PDB entry 9GD8 | electron microscopy, 3.30 A resolution | chains A and B of the 6 polymer chains in the assembly

[Chain A (and B)]
Protein: Nucleoside diphosphate kinase A
Organism: Homo sapiens
Notes: EC 2.7.4.6; chain B of this document is another copy of the same molecule, construct and numbering; everything in this record applies to it too
UniProtKB: P15531 (NDKA_HUMAN); residue numbers follow UniProt; this construct covers 1-152
Amino-acid sequence (159 residues; row label = number of the first residue in the row; numbers below 1 keep their minus sign (Met-6 is residue -6)):
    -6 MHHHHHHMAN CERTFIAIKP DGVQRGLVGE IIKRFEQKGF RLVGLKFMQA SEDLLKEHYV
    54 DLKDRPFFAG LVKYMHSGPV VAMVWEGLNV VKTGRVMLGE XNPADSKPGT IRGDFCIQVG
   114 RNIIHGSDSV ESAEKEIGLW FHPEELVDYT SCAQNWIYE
Disordered / not traced: -6 to 1, 142-152
Modified / non-standard residues: DISEP (diphosphoserine) at position 94
Construct notes: initiating methionine (-6); expression tag (-5 to 0); engineered mutation DISEP_94 (Thr in P15531)
UniProt features mapped onto this chain:
  - active site: His118 (Pros-phosphohistidine intermediate)
  - binding site (ATP): Lys12, Phe60, Arg88, Arg105, Asn115
  - modified residue (Phosphoserine): Ser120, Ser122, Ser125
  - cross-link: Lys100 (Glycyl lysine isopeptide (Lys-Gly) (interchain with G-Cter in ubiquitin))
  - natural variant: Ser120 (S120G: In a neuroblastoma sample)
  - mutagenesis: Phe60 (F60W: No loss of activity or substrate binding), Pro96 (P96S: Increased motility of carcinoma cells), His118 (H118F: Loss of serine/threonine kinase activity. Some loss of motility of carcinoma cells; H118G: Loss of activity), Ser120 (S120A: Limited increase in motility of carcinoma cells)
Reported in the primary citation:
  - catalytic residues: His118
  - mutagenesis - H118F: abolished catalytic activity (NDP kinase assay)

[Interface between chain A and chain B]
Contacting residue pairs (12):
  Gln30(A) - Arg18(B)  hydrogen bond (backbone-side chain)
  Gln30(A) - Phe108(B)
  Lys31(A) - Arg105(B)
  Lys31(A) - Gly106(B)  hydrogen bond (side chain-backbone)
  Lys31(A) - Asp107(B)
  Lys31(A) - Phe108(B)
  Lys31(A) - Cys109(B)  hydrogen bond (side chain-backbone)
  Lys31(A) - Ile110(B)
  Phe33(A) - Ile110(B)  hydrophobic
  Met90(A) - Pro101(B)  hydrophobic
  Gly102(A) - Pro101(B)
  Thr103(A) - Pro101(B)
Other interface residues (no listed pair), chain A (9 interface residues in all): Leu81, Val89, Pro101
Other interface residues (no listed pair), chain B (9 interface residues in all): Gln111

[In short]
Chain A and chain B each contribute 9 residues to their interface; the contacts include 3 hydrogen bonds.
Polar pairs include Gln30(A)-Arg18(B), Lys31(A)-Gly106(B) and Lys31(A)-Cys109(B). The paper reports the
catalytic residue His118(A); H118F of chain A abolishes catalytic activity (NDP kinase assay).
Chain A and chain B are both Nucleoside diphosphate kinase A (Homo sapiens); the structure, NME1
94-Diphosphoserine, was determined by electron microscopy, deposited together with 9GD6 and 9GD9.
